PDB entry 8CAK | X-ray diffraction, 2.67 A resolution | chain A

[Chain A]
Molecule: Putative ferric reductase
From: Cylindrospermum stagnale BEA 0605B
UniProtKB: K9WT99 (K9WT99_9NOST); residues 413-693 here = UniProt positions 413-693
Sequence (283 residues; numbered 411 to 693; the number before each row is that of its first residue):
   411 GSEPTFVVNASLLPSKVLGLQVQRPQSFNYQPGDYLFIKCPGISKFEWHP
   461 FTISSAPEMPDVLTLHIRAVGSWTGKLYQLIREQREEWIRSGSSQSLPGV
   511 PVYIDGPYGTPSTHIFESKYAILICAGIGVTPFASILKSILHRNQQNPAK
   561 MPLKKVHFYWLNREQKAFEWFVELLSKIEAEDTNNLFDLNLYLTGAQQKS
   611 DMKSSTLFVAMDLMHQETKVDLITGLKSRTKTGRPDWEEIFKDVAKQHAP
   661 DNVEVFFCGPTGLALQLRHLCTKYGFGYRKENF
Not modelled in the structure: 605-631
Construct notes: expression tag (411-412)
Ligand contacts:
  - FAD (flavin-adenine dinucleotide): Tyr445, His459, Pro460, Phe461, Thr462, His476, Ile477, Arg478, Val480, Gly481, Ser482, Trp483, Thr484, Gly485, Ile538, Thr541
  - U4F (15-(1,4-dioxa-8-azaspiro[4.5]decan-8-yl)-14-azatetracyclo[7.7.1.02,7.013,17]heptadeca-1(16),2(7),3,5,9,11,13(17),14-octaen-8-one): Thr462, Arg478, Val480, Ile538, Gly539, Thr541, Pro542, Cys668, Glu691

[In short]
Chain A binds flavin-adenine dinucleotide and compound U4F.
Chain A is Putative ferric reductase (Cylindrospermum stagnale BEA 0605B); the structure, Crystal structure of
dehydrogenase domain of Cylindrospermum stagnale NADPH-Oxidase 5 (NOX5) in complex with M41, was determined by
X-ray diffraction (same publication as 8CAL, 8CAO, 8CAP and 8CB0).
